9JNT - chains A and I of the 11 polymer chains in the assembly; structure by electron microscopy, 2.70 A resolution.

# Chain A
Name: Histone H3
From: Xenopus laevis
Reference sequence: A0A310TTQ1 (A0A310TTQ1_XENLA); residues 1-135 here correspond to UniProt positions 2-136 (UniProt number = residue number + 1)
Amino-acid sequence (135 residues; numbered 1 to 135; the number before each row is that of its first residue):
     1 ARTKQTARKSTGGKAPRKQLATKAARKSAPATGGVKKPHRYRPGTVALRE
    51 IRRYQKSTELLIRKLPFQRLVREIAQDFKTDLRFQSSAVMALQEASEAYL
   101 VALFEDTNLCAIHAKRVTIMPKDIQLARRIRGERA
Unresolved in the structure: 1-36, 135

# Chain I
Molecule: 146-nt DNA strand
From: Escherichia coli K-12
Sequence (146 nucleotides; each row starts with the number of its first residue):
     2 TCGAGAATCCCGGTGCCGAGGCCGCTCAATTGGTCGTAGACAGCTCTAGC
    52 ACCGCTTAAACGCACGTACGCGCTGTCCCCCGCGTTTTAACCGCCAAGGG
   102 GATTACTCCCTAGTCTCCAGGCACGTGTCAGATATATACATCCGAT

# Chain A / chain I interface
Residue-residue contacts (25; chain A residue first):
  His39(A) - DG6(I)  hydrogen bond to the phosphate
  His39(A) - DA7(I)  salt bridge to the phosphate
  Arg40(A) - DG83(I)  hydrogen bond to the base
  Arg40(A) - DC84(I)  hydrogen bond to the sugar
  Tyr41(A) - DA7(I)  sugar contact
  Tyr41(A) - DA8(I)  sugar contact
  Tyr41(A) - DG83(I)  sugar contact
  Tyr41(A) - DC84(I)  hydrogen bond to the phosphate
  Arg42(A) - DG83(I)  sugar contact
  Pro43(A) - DG83(I)  phosphate contact
  Gly44(A) - DC82(I)  phosphate contact
  Gly44(A) - DG83(I)  hydrogen bond to the phosphate
  Thr45(A) - DG83(I)  phosphate contact
  Val46(A) - DG83(I)  hydrogen bond to the phosphate
  Val46(A) - DC84(I)  phosphate contact
  Ala47(A) - DG83(I)  hydrogen bond to the phosphate
  Arg49(A) - DA8(I)  phosphate contact
  Arg49(A) - DT9(I)  salt bridge to the phosphate
  Arg63(A) - DA91(I)  phosphate contact
  Lys64(A) - DC92(I)  phosphate contact
  Leu65(A) - DA91(I)  phosphate contact
  Leu65(A) - DC92(I)  phosphate contact
  Pro66(A) - DA91(I)  phosphate contact
  Arg69(A) - DA91(I)  salt bridge to the phosphate
  Arg83(A) - DG102(I)  salt bridge to the phosphate

# Overview
The interface between chain A and chain I involves 16 residues on one side and 10 on the other, with 7
hydrogen bonds and 4 salt bridges. Among the polar pairs are Arg40(A)-DG83(I), Arg40(A)-DC84(I) and
His39(A)-DG6(I).
Here chain A is Histone H3 (Xenopus laevis) and chain I is a 146-nt DNA strand (Escherichia coli K-12). Entry
9JNT (Structure of isw1-nucleosome complex in ADP* state) was determined by electron microscopy (same
publication as 9JNU, 9JNV, 9JO2, 9JO5, 9LIU and 9LJ2).
